8E8X - chains H and L of the 6 polymer chains in the assembly; structure by electron microscopy, 2.91 A resolution.

# Chain H
Name: 9H2 Fab heavy chain
Organism: Homo sapiens
Notes: antibody fragment or engineered binder
Amino-acid sequence (126 residues; each row starts with the number of its first residue):
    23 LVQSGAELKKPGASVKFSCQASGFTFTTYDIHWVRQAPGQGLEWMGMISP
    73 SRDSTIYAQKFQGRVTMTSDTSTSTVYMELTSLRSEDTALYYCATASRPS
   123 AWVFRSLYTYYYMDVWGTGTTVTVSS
Not modelled in the structure: 23, 29
Disulfide bonds: Cys41-Cys115

# Chain L
Name: 9H2 Fab light chain
Organism: Homo sapiens
Notes: antibody fragment or engineered binder
Amino-acid sequence (110 residues; numbered 20 to 129; the number before each row is that of its first residue):
    20 QSALTQPASVSGSPGQSITISCTGTITDIGYYNYVSWYQQHPGKAPKLII
    70 FDVTNRPSGVSDRFSGSKSGNTASLTISGLQAEDEGDYYCFSHRSNNIRV
   120 FGGGTKLTVL
Not modelled in the structure: 20-21
Disulfide bonds: Cys41-Cys109

# Chain H / chain L interface
Contacting residue pairs (35; chain H residue first):
  His54(H) with Arg118(L)
  Val56(H) with Phe120(L), hydrophobic
  Gln58(H) with Gln59(L), hydrogen bond; Tyr108(L), hydrogen bond
  Gly63(H) with Tyr108(L)
  Leu64(H) with Tyr108(L), hydrophobic; Phe120(L), hydrophobic
  Trp66(H) with Ile117(L), hydrophobic; Arg118(L); Phe120(L)
  Met69(H) with Arg118(L)
  Ile78(H) with Asn116(L)
  Tyr114(H) with Gln59(L), hydrogen bond
  Arg120(H) with Leu67(L); Pro76(L)
  Pro121(H) with Phe70(L)
  Ser122(H) with Tyr53(L); Asp71(L), hydrogen bond
  Ala123(H) with Asp71(L), hydrogen bond (backbone-side chain)
  Trp124(H) with Asn52(L); Tyr53(L), hydrogen bond (backbone-side chain)
  Val125(H) with Tyr53(L), hydrogen bond (backbone-side chain)
  Phe126(H) with Tyr53(L), hydrogen bond (backbone-side chain); His112(L)
  Tyr132(H) with Tyr53(L), hydrophobic; Phe110(L); His112(L); Arg118(L)
  Tyr134(H) with Tyr53(L); Phe70(L), hydrogen bond (side chain-backbone); Asp71(L), hydrogen bond
  Met135(H) with Tyr57(L), hydrogen bond (backbone-side chain); Leu67(L)
  Trp138(H) with Tyr57(L); Pro65(L)
Also at the interface, not in a pair above, chain H (23 interface residues in all): Glu65, Asp136, Gly139
Also at the interface, not in a pair above, chain L (21 interface residues in all): Val54, Ser55, Lys63, Ala64, Ser77

# In short
23 residues of chain H and 21 residues of chain L are in contact, with 11 hydrogen bonds. Polar pairs include
Gln58(H)-Gln59(L), Gln58(H)-Tyr108(L) and Tyr114(H)-Gln59(L).
Chain H is 9H2 Fab heavy chain and chain L is 9H2 Fab light chain, both from Homo sapiens; the structure, 9H2
Fab-Sabin poliovirus 3 complex, was determined by electron microscopy, deposited together with 8E8L, 8E8R,
8E8S, 8E8Y and 8E8Z.
